Entry 6AUO (X-ray diffraction, 1.70 A resolution); this record covers chain A.

== Chain A ==
Protein: Streptavidin
From: Streptomyces avidinii
UniProtKB: P22629 (SAV_STRAV); residues 14-159 here correspond to UniProt positions 38-183 (UniProt number = residue number + 24)
Sequence (159 residues; each row starts with the number of its first residue):
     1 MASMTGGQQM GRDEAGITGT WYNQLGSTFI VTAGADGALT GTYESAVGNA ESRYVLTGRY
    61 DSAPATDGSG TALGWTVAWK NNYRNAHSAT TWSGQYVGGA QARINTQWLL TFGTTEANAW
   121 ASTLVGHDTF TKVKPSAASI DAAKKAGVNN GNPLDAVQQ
Disordered / not traced: 1-11, 134-159
Construct notes: expression tag (1-13); engineered mutation Q101 (Glu125 in P22629), F112 (Ser136 in P22629), A121 (Lys145 in P22629)
Small-molecule neighbours: OL4 (N-biotin-C-Co4(mu3-O)4(Py)3(H2O)4-beta-alanine): N23, L25, S27, Y43, S45, V47, G48, N49, A50, W79, A86, S88, T90, W92, W108, L110, F112, W120, D128
Curated features (UniProtKB/Swiss-Prot):
  - motif: R59 to D61 (Cell attachment site)
  - binding site (biotin): Y43, Y54, W92, W108, W120

== In short ==
Bound to chain A: compound OL4. From UniProt: 5 biotin-binding residues.
Chain A is Streptavidin (Streptomyces avidinii); the structure, Artificial Metalloproteins Containing a Co4O4
Active Site - 2xm-S112F, was determined by X-ray diffraction together with 6AUC, 6AUE, 6AUH and 6AUL from the
same study.
